PDB entry 6D6Q | electron microscopy, 3.45 A resolution | chains A and B of the 15 polymer chains in the assembly

[Chain A]
Name: Exosome complex component RRP45
Source organism: Homo sapiens
Reference sequence: Q06265 (EXOS9_HUMAN), isoform Q06265-2; numbering as in UniProt (aligned over 1-456)
Sequence (473 residues; row label = number of the first residue in the row; numbers below 1 keep their minus sign (Met-16 is residue -16)):
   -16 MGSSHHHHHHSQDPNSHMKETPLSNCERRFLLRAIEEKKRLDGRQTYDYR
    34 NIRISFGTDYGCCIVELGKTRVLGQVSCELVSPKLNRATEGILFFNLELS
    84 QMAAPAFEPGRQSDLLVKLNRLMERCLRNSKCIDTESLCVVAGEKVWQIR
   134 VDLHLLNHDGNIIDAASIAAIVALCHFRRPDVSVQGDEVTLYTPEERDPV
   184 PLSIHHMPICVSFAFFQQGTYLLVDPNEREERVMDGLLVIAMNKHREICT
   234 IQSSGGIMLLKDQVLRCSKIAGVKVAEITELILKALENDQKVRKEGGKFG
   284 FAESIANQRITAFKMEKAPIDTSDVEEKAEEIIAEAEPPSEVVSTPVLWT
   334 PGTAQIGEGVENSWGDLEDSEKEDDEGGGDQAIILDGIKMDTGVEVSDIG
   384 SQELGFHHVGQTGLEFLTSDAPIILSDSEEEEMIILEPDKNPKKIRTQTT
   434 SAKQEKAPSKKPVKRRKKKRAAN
Disordered / not traced: -16 to 0, 288-456
Sequence notes: expression tag (-16 to 0)
Swiss-Prot annotation at these positions:
  - modified residue: Ser65 (Phosphoserine), Lys297 (N6-acetyllysine), Ser306 (Phosphoserine), Ser346 (Phosphoserine)
  - cross-link: Lys297 (Glycyl lysine isopeptide (Lys-Gly) (interchain with G-Cter in SUMO1))
  - natural variant: Leu14 (L14P: In PCH1D)
What the authors report for this chain:
  - binding site for DNA/RNA: Phe77, Arg111

[Chain B]
Name: Exosome complex component RRP41
Source organism: Homo sapiens
Reference sequence: Q9NPD3 (EXOS4_HUMAN); residues 0-244 here correspond to UniProt positions 1-245 (UniProt number = residue number + 1)
Sequence (249 residues; row label = number of the first residue in the row; numbers below 1 keep their minus sign (Met-4 is residue -4)):
    -4 MADPMAGLELLSDQGYRVDGRRAGELRKIQARMGVFAQADGSAYIEQGNT
    46 KALAVVYGPHEIRGSRARALPDRALVNCQYSSATFSTGERKRRPHGDRKS
    96 CEMGLQLRQTFEAAILTQLHPRSQIDIYVQVLQADGGTYAACVNAATLAV
   146 LDAGIPMRDFVCACSAGFVDGTALADLSHVEEAAGGPQLALALLPASGQI
   196 ALLEMDARLHEDHLERVLEAAAQAARDVHTLLDRVVRQHVREASILLGD
Disordered / not traced: -4 to 2, 244
Sequence notes: expression tag (-4 to -1)
Swiss-Prot annotation at these positions:
  - modified residue: Ala1 (N-acetylalanine)
What the authors report for this chain:
  - binding site for DNA/RNA: Thr82 to Gly83, Arg93, Lys94, His174

[How chain A and chain B interact]
Residue-residue contacts - 53 pairs, chain A then chain B:
  Asn69(A) with Glu84(B)
  Asp97(A) with Leu100(B); Arg103(B), salt bridge
  Val100(A) with Arg93(B); Glu97(B)
  Asn103(A) with Arg93(B)
  Arg104(A) with Arg93(B); Lys94(B); Glu97(B), salt bridge
  Glu107(A) with Arg93(B), salt bridge
  Arg108(A) with Glu199(B), salt bridge; Met200(B); Asp201(B)
  Ser113(A) with Arg203(B)
  His189(A) with Arg203(B), hydrogen bond
  Arg229(A) with His205(B); Glu206(B), hydrogen bond (backbone-backbone)
  Glu230(A) with Arg203(B), salt bridge; Leu204(B)
  Ile231(A) with Met200(B), hydrophobic; Ala202(B); Arg203(B); Leu204(B), hydrogen bond (backbone-backbone)
  Cys232(A) with Ala202(B), hydrogen bond (backbone-backbone)
  Thr233(A) with Met200(B)
  Ile234(A) with Leu198(B), hydrophobic; Glu199(B); Met200(B), hydrogen bond (backbone-backbone)
  Gln235(A) with Leu198(B); Glu199(B), hydrogen bond
  Ser236(A) with Gln104(B); Leu197(B); Leu198(B), hydrogen bond (side chain-backbone)
  Ser237(A) with Gln104(B)
  Gly238(A) with Gln104(B)
  Gly239(A) with Gln104(B), hydrogen bond (backbone-side chain); Ala108(B)
  Ile240(A) with Ile195(B); Ala196(B)
  Met241(A) with Ala108(B), hydrophobic; Leu189(B), hydrophobic; Gln194(B); Ile195(B)
  Leu242(A) with Gln194(B); Ile195(B), hydrogen bond (backbone-backbone)
  Leu243(A) with Gly193(B); Gln194(B)
  Lys244(A) with Glu210(B), salt bridge; Leu213(B); Glu214(B)
  Val247(A) with Leu213(B), hydrophobic
  Ser251(A) with Glu206(B), hydrogen bond
  Lys252(A) with Glu206(B), hydrogen bond (backbone-side chain)
Other interface residues (no listed pair), chain A (33 interface residues in all): Lys101, Lys114, Met225, His228, Leu248
Other interface residues (no listed pair), chain B (29 interface residues in all): Cys96, Ala109, Arg153

[Summary]
33 residues of chain A face 29 of chain B across their interface, with 11 hydrogen bonds and 6 salt bridges.
Polar contacts include Asp97(A)-Arg103(B), Arg104(A)-Glu97(B) and Glu107(A)-Arg93(B). The paper reports a
binding site for DNA/RNA at Phe77(A), Arg111(A) and Thr82(B) among others.
Chain A is Exosome complex component RRP45 and chain B is Exosome complex component RRP41, both from Homo
sapiens; the structure, Human nuclear exosome-MTR4 RNA complex - overall reconstruction, was determined by
electron microscopy, deposited together with 6D6R.
